PDB entry 8R6P | electron microscopy, 3.16 A resolution | chains F and O of the 10 polymer chains in the assembly

[Chain F]
Molecule: RNA polymerase sigma factor SigA
Source organism: Mycolicibacterium smegmatis MC2 155
Reference sequence: A0QW02 (A0QW02_MYCS2); residue numbers follow UniProt; this construct covers 1-466
Chain sequence (466 residues; numbered 1 to 466; the number before each row is that of its first residue):
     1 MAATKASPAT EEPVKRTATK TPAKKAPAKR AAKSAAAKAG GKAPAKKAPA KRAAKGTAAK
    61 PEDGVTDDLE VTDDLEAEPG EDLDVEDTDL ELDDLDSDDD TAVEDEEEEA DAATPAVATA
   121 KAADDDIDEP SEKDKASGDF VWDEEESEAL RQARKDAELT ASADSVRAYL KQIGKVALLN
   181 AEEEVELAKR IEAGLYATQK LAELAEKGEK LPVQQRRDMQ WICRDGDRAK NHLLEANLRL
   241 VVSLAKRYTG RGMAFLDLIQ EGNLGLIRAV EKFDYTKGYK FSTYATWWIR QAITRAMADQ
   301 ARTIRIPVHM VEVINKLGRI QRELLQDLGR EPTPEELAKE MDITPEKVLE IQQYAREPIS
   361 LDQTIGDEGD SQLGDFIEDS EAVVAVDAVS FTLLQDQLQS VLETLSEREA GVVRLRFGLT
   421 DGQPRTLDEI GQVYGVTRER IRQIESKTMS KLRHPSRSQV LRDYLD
Unresolved in the structure: 1-161

[Chain O]
Molecule: 50-nt DNA strand
Sequence (50 nucleotides; each row starts with the number of its first residue):
     1 GCTTGACAAA AGTGTTAAAT TGTGCTATAC TGGGAGCCGT CACGGATGCG
Unresolved in the structure: 38-40

[Chain F / chain O interface]
Contacting residue pairs (57; chain F residue first):
  Asp164(F) - DG33(O)  hydrogen bond to the base
  Val166(F) - DG33(O)  base contact
  Arg167(F) - DG33(O)  base contact
  Leu170(F) - DG32(O)  hydrogen bond to the base
  Leu170(F) - DG33(O)  base contact
  Lys171(F) - DG32(O)  base contact
  Gly174(F) - DG32(O)  base contact
  Ala236(F) - DT31(O)  base contact
  Asn237(F) - DT31(O)  base contact
  Arg239(F) - DT31(O)  base contact
  Arg239(F) - DG32(O)  hydrogen bond to the base
  Leu240(F) - DT31(O)  hydrogen bond to the base
  Ser243(F) - DT31(O)  hydrogen bond to the sugar
  Ser243(F) - DG32(O)  sugar contact
  Lys246(F) - DG34(O)  phosphate contact
  Phe255(F) - DG33(O)  sugar contact
  Arg268(F) - DC25(O)  salt bridge to the phosphate
  Lys272(F) - DC25(O)  salt bridge to the phosphate
  Lys272(F) - DT26(O)  salt bridge to the phosphate
  Phe273(F) - DA27(O)  base contact
  Asp274(F) - DA27(O)  hydrogen bond to the base
  Lys277(F) - DA27(O)  base contact
  Tyr279(F) - DA27(O)  base contact
  Tyr279(F) - DT28(O)  sugar contact
  Tyr279(F) - DA29(O)  phosphate contact
  Lys280(F) - DA29(O)  phosphate contact
  Ser282(F) - DC30(O)  hydrogen bond to the phosphate
  Ser282(F) - DT31(O)  base contact
  Thr283(F) - DA27(O)  phosphate contact
  Thr283(F) - DT28(O)  phosphate contact
  Thr283(F) - DA29(O)  hydrogen bond to the phosphate
  Thr283(F) - DC30(O)  base contact
  Tyr284(F) - DT26(O)  phosphate contact
  Tyr284(F) - DA27(O)  base contact
  Thr286(F) - DC30(O)  base contact
  Trp287(F) - DT26(O)  base contact
  Trp287(F) - DA27(O)  sugar contact
  Trp288(F) - DC25(O)  phosphate contact
  Trp288(F) - DT26(O)  base contact
  Gln291(F) - DC25(O)  hydrogen bond to the base
  Gln291(F) - DT26(O)  hydrogen bond to the base
  Arg295(F) - DT23(O)  base contact
  Arg295(F) - DG24(O)  hydrogen bond to the base
  Arg295(F) - DC25(O)  base contact
  Arg305(F) - DG22(O)  salt bridge to the phosphate
  Pro307(F) - DT21(O)  phosphate contact
  Pro307(F) - DG22(O)  phosphate contact
  Val308(F) - DT23(O)  base contact
  His309(F) - DT20(O)  sugar contact
  His309(F) - DT21(O)  salt bridge to the phosphate
  Gly435(F) - DT3(O)  phosphate contact
  Thr437(F) - DT3(O)  hydrogen bond to the phosphate
  Glu439(F) - DT3(O)  base contact
  Glu439(F) - DT4(O)  base contact
  Arg440(F) - DG1(O)  sugar contact
  Arg440(F) - DC2(O)  salt bridge to the phosphate
  Gln443(F) - DT3(O)  hydrogen bond to the base
Other interface residues (no listed pair), chain F (43 interface residues in all): Gln172, Ile173, Leu178, Leu179, Val242, Lys347

[In short]
43 residues of chain F and 19 residues of chain O are in contact, with 13 hydrogen bonds and 6 salt bridges.
Among the polar pairs are Asp164(F)-DG33(O), Leu170(F)-DG32(O) and Arg239(F)-DG32(O).
Here chain F is RNA polymerase sigma factor SigA (Mycolicibacterium smegmatis MC2 155) and chain O is a 50-nt
DNA strand. Entry 8R6P (Mycobacterium smegnatis RNA polymerase RP2-like transcription initiation complex with
SigmaA, RbpA, HelD N-terminal domain and open ...) was determined by electron microscopy, deposited together
with 8Q3I, 8QN8, 8QTI, 8QU6, 8R2M, 8R3M and 8R6R.
